PDB entry 6EBW | X-ray diffraction, 2.46 A resolution | chain A

# Chain A
Molecule: ALK tyrosine kinase receptor
From: Homo sapiens
Notes: EC 2.7.10.1
Reference sequence: Q9UM73 (ALK_HUMAN); residues 1090-1406 here = UniProt positions 1090-1406
Amino-acid sequence (322 residues; numbered 1085 to 1406; the number before each row is that of its first residue):
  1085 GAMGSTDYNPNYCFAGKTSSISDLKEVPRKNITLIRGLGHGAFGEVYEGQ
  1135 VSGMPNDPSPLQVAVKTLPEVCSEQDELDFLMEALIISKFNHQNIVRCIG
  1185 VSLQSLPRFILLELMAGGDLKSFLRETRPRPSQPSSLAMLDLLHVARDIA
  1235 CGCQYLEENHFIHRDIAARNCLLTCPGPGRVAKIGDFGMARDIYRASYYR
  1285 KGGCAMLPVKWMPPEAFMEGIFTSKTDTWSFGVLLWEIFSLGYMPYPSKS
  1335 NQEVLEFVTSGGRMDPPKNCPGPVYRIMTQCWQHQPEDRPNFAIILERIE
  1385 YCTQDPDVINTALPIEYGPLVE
Disordered / not traced: 1085-1095, 1099-1101, 1125-1126, 1137-1142, 1216-1217, 1277-1290, 1400-1406
Sequence notes: expression tag (1085-1089)
Small-molecule neighbours: J3Y ([6-{[(1S)-1-(5-fluoropyridin-2-yl)ethyl]amino}-1-(5-methyl-1H-pyrazol-3-yl)-1H-pyrrolo[2,3-b]pyridin-3-yl](morpholin-4-yl)methanone): L1122, G1123, H1124, V1130, E1132, A1148, L1196, E1197, L1198, M1199, A1200, G1202, D1203, R1253, N1254, C1255, L1256, G1269, D1270
UniProt features mapped onto this chain:
  - active site: D1249 (Proton acceptor)
  - binding site (ATP): H1124, K1150, E1197 to M1199, D1270
  - modified residue (Phosphotyrosine): Y1092, Y1096, Y1131, Y1278

# Summary
Ligands of chain A: compound J3Y. UniProt lists active-site residue D1249 and 6 ATP-binding residues.
Chain A is ALK tyrosine kinase receptor (Homo sapiens); the structure, hALK in complex with compound 9
(6-(((1S)-1-(5-Fluoropyridin-2-yl)ethyl)amino)-1-(3-methyl-1H-pyrazol-5-yl)-1H-pyrrolo[2,3-b]pyridin-3-yl)(morpholin-4-yl)methanone,
was determined by X-ray diffraction, deposited together with 6E0R and 6EDL.
